6KQL - chains C and G of the 9 polymer chains in the assembly; structure by X-ray diffraction, 2.89 A resolution.

== Chain C ==
Name: DNA-directed RNA polymerase subunit beta
Organism: Thermus thermophilus (strain HB8 / ATCC 27634 / DSM 579)
Notes: EC 2.7.7.6
Reference sequence: Q8RQE9 (RPOB_THET8); residue numbers follow UniProt; this construct covers 1-1119
Amino-acid sequence (1119 residues; row label = number of the first residue in the row):
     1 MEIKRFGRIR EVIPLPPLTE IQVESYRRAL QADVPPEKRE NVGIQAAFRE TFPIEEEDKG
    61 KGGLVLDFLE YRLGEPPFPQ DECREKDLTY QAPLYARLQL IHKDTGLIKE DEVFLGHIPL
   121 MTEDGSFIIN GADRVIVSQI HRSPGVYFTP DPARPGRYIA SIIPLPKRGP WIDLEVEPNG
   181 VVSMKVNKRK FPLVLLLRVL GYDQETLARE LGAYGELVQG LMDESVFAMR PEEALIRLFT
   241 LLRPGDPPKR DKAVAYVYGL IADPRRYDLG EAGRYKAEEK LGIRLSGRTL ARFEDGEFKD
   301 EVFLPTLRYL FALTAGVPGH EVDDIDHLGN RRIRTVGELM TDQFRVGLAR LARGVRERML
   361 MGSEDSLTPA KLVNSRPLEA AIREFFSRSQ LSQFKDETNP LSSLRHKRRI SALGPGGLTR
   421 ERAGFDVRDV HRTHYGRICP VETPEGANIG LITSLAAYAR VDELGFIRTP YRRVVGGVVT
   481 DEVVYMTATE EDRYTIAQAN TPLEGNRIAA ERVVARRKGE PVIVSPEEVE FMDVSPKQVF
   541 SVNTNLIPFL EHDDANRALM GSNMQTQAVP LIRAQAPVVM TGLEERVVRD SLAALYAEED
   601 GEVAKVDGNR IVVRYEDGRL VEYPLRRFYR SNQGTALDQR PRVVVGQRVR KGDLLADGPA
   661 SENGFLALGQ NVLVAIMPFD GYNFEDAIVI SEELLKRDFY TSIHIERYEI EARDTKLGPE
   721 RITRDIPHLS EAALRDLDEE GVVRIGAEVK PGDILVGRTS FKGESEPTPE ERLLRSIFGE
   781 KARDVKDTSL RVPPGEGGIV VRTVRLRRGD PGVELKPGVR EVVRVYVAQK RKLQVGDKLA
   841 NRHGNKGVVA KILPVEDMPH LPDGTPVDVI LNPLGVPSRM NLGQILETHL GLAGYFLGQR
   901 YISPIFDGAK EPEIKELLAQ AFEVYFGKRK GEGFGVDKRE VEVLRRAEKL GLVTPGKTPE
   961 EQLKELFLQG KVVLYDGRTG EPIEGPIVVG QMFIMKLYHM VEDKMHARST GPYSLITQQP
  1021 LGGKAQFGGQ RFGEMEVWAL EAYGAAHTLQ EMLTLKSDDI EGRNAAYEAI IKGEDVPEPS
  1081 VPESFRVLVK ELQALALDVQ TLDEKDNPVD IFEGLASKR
Unresolved in the structure: 57-62, 1119

== Chain G ==
Molecule: 21-nt DNA strand
Sequence (21 nucleotides; row label = number of the first residue in the row):
     1 CCTGCATCCG TGAGTCGAGG G
Unresolved in the structure: 1-3, 21

== Chain C / chain G interface ==
Residue-residue contacts (9):
  Phe394(C) - DG20(G)  phosphate contact
  Glu421(C) - DA13(G)  base contact
  Gly1023(C) - DA18(G)  phosphate contact
  Lys1024(C) - DA18(G)  hydrogen bond to the phosphate
  Gln1030(C) - DG17(G)  sugar contact
  Arg1031(C) - DC16(G)  salt bridge to the phosphate
  Arg1031(C) - DG17(G)  hydrogen bond to the phosphate
  Gly1033(C) - DC16(G)  phosphate contact
  Met1035(C) - DT15(G)  sugar contact
Also at the interface, not in a pair above, chain C (12 interface residues in all): Ala447, Ala1025, Gly1029, Glu1036
Also at the interface, not in a pair above, chain G (8 interface residues in all): DG14, DG19

== Overview ==
12 residues of chain C and 8 residues of chain G are in contact, with 2 hydrogen bonds and 1 salt bridge.
Polar pairs include Lys1024(C)-DA18(G), Arg1031(C)-DG17(G) and Arg1031(C)-DC16(G).
Here chain C is DNA-directed RNA polymerase subunit beta (Thermus thermophilus (strain HB8 / ATCC 27634 / DSM
579)) and chain G is a 21-nt DNA strand. Entry 6KQL (Thermus thermophilus initial transcription complex
comprising sigma A and 5'-triphosphate RNA of 4 nt) was determined by X-ray diffraction, deposited together
with 6KQD, 6KQE, 6KQF, 6KQG, 6KQH, 6KQM and 6 further entries.
